Entry 8DYW (electron microscopy, 3.72 A resolution); this record covers chains B and A of the 21 polymer chains in the assembly.

Chain B:
Protein: 239 Fab light chain
Source organism: Homo sapiens
Notes: antibody fragment or engineered binder
Chain sequence (215 residues; each row starts with the number of its first residue):
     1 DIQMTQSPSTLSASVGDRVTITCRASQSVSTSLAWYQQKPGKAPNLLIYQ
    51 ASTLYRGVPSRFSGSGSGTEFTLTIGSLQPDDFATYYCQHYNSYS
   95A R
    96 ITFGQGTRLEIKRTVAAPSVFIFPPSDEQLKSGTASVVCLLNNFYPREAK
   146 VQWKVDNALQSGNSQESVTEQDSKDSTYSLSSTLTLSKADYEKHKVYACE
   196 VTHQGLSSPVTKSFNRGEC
Unresolved in the structure: 108-214
Disulfides: Cys-23/Cys-88

Chain A:
Protein: 239 Fab heavy chain
Source organism: Homo sapiens
Notes: antibody fragment or engineered binder
Chain sequence (450 residues; row label = number of the first residue in the row; a row labelled like 82A-82C holds insertion residues (82A, then the next letters in order)):
     1 QVQLVESGGGVVQPGRSLRLSCAASRLTFRNFGMHWVRQTPGKGLEWVAV
    51 IW
   52A H
    53 DGSNKFYADSVEGRFTISRDNSKNTLYLQM
82A-82C NSL
    83 RDEDTAIYYCAKDWGGAS
100A-100D DRVF
   101 DYWGRGTLVIVSSASTKGPSVFPLAPSSKSTSGGTAALGCLVKDYFPEPV
   151 TVSWNSGALTSGVHTFPAVLQSSGLYSLSSVVTVPSSSLGTQTYICNVNH
   201 KPSNTKVDKKVEPKSCDKTHTCPPCPAPELLGGPSVFLFPPKPKDTLMIS
   251 RTPEVTCVVVDVSHEDPEVKFNWYVDGVEVHNAKTKPREEQYNSTYRVVS
   301 VLTVLHQDWLNGKEYKCKVSNKALPAPIEKTISKAKGQPREPQVYTLPPS
   351 RDELTKNQVSLTCLVKGFYPSDIAVEWESNGQPENNYKTTPPVLDSDGSF
   401 FLYSKLTVDKSRWQQGNVFSCSVMHEALHNHYTQKSLSLSPG
Unresolved in the structure: 114-442
Disulfides: Cys-22/Cys-92

Chain B / chain A interface:
Contacting residue pairs (39; chain B residue first):
  Asp-1(B) with Asp-61(A)
  Ala-34(B) with Val-100C(A), hydrophobic
  Tyr-36(B) with Val-100C(A); Phe-100D(A), hydrogen bond (side chain-backbone); Trp-103(A)
  Gln-38(B) with Gln-39(A), hydrogen bond
  Lys-42(B) with Tyr-91(A)
  Ala-43(B) with Tyr-91(A), hydrogen bond (backbone-side chain); Trp-103(A), hydrophobic; Gly-104(A)
  Pro-44(B) with Trp-103(A)
  Leu-46(B) with Val-100C(A), hydrophobic; Phe-100D(A)
  Tyr-49(B) with Trp-96(A); Asp-100A(A); Val-100C(A), hydrophobic
  Gln-50(B) with Asp-100A(A), hydrogen bond
  Tyr-55(B) with Trp-96(A); Asp-101(A)
  Arg-56(B) with Tyr-102(A)
  Tyr-87(B) with Lys-43(A); Leu-45(A)
  Gln-89(B) with Arg-100B(A), hydrogen bond (side chain-backbone); Phe-100D(A)
  Tyr-91(B) with Ser-100(A); Asp-100A(A); Arg-100B(A); Val-100C(A), hydrophobic
  Arg-95A(B) with Trp-47(A); Tyr-59(A); Ala-60(A); Asp-61(A)
  Ile-96(B) with His-35(A); Trp-47(A)
  Phe-98(B) with Leu-45(A); Phe-100D(A), hydrophobic
  Gln-100(B) with Lys-43(A)
  Gly-101(B) with Lys-43(A)
  Arg-103(B) with Lys-43(A)
Other interface residues (no listed pair), chain A (21 interface residues in all): Val-37, Glu-46

Summary:
The chain B/chain A interface involves 21 residues from each chain; the contacts include 5 hydrogen bonds.
Polar contacts include Tyr-36(B)/Phe-100D(A), Gln-38(B)/Gln-39(A) and Ala-43(B)/Tyr-91(A).
Chain B is 239 Fab light chain and chain A is 239 Fab heavy chain, both from Homo sapiens; the structure,
Cryo-EM structure of 239 Fab in complex with recombinant shortened Plasmodium falciparum circumsporozoite
protein (rsCSP), was determined by electron microscopy together with 8DYX, 8DYY, 8DZ4 and 8EKF from the same
study.
